1XFY - chains A and O; structure by X-ray diffraction, 3.30 A resolution.

Chain A:
Name: Calmodulin-sensitive adenylate cyclase
Source organism: Bacillus anthracis
Notes: EC 4.6.1.1
Reference sequence: P40136 (CYAA_BACAN); residue numbers follow UniProt; this construct covers 33-800
Amino-acid sequence (777 residues; each row starts with the number of its first residue):
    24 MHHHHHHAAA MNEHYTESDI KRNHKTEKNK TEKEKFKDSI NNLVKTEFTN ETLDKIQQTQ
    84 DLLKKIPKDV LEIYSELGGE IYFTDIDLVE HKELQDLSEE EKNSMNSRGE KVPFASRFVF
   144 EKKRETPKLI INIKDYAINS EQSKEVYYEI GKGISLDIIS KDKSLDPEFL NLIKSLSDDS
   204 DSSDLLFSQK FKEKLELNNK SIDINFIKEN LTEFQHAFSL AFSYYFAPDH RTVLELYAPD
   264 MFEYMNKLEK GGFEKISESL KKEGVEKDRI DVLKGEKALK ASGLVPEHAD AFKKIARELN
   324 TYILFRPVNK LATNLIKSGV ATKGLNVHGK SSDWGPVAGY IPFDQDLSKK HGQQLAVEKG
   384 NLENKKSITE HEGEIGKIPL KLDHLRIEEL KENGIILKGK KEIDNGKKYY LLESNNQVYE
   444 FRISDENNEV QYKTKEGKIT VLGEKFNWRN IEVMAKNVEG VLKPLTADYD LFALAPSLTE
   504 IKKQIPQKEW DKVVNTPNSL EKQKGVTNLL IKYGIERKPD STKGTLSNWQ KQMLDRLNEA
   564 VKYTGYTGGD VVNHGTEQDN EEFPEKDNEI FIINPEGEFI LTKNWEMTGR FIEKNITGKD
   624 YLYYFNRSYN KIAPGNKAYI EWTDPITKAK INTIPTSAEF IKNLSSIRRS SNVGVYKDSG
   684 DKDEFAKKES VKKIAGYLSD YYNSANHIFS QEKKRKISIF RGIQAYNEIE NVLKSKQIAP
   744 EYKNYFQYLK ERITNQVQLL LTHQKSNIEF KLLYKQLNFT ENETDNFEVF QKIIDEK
Unresolved in the structure: 24-63, 799-800
Differences from the reference sequence: initiating methionine (24); expression tag (25-30); cloning artifact (31-32)
Metal / ion sites: Mg2+: Asp491, Asp493, His577
UniProt features mapped onto this chain:
  - active site: His351 (Proton acceptor)
  - binding site (Mg(2+)): Asp491, Asp493, His577
  - binding site (3',5'-cyclic AMP): Thr548, His577 to Thr579
  - mutagenesis: Val169 (V169A: No effect), Tyr170 (Y170A: Loss of cytotoxicity due to inability to bind PA), Tyr171 (Y171A: Loss of cytotoxicity due to inability to bind PA), Glu172 (E172A: No effect), Ile173 (I173A: Loss of cytotoxicity due to inability to bind PA), Gly174 (G174A: No effect), Lys175 (K175A: Loss of cytotoxicity due to inability to bind PA), Arg329 (R329M: Great decrease in activity), Lys346 (K346M/R: Loss of activity; K346Q: Loss of activity due to inability to bind the substrate), Lys353 (K353M/R/A: Loss of activity), Glu436 (E436Q: Decreases activity), Glu443 (E443Q: Decreases activity), 12 further mutagenesis entries in UniProt
From the paper describing this entry:
  - catalytic residues: Asp491, His577 (by similarity / conservation)
  - catalytic residues: Asn583 (proposed by the authors, not directly observed)
  - mutagenesis - H351A (200-fold), H351R (200-fold): decreased catalytic activity
  - mutagenesis - H351K: unchanged catalytic activity

Chain O:
Name: Calmodulin 2
Source organism: Homo sapiens
Reference sequence: P62158 (CALM_HUMAN); residues 0-148 here correspond to UniProt positions 1-149 (UniProt number = residue number + 1)
Amino-acid sequence (149 residues; numbered 0 to 148; the number before each row is that of its first residue; numbering starts at 0):
     0 MADQLTEEQI AEFKEAFSLF DKDGDGTITT KELGTVMRSL GQNPTEAELQ DMINEVDADG
    60 NGTIDFPEFL TMMARKMKDT DSEEEIREAF RVFDKDGNGY ISAAELRHVM TNLGEKLTDE
   120 EVDQMIREAD IDGDGQVNYE EFVQMMTAK
Unresolved in the structure: 0-2
Metal / ion sites: Ca2+ site 1: Asp93, Asp95, Asn97, Tyr99, Glu104; Ca2+ site 2: Asp129, Asp131, Asp133, Gln135, Glu140

How chain A and chain O interact:
Contacting residue pairs (94):
  Leu501(A) - Val108(O)  hydrophobic
  Leu501(A) - Leu112(O)  hydrophobic
  Thr502(A) - Asn111(O)
  Lys505(A) - Leu112(O)
  Lys505(A) - Gly113(O)
  Trp513(A) - Leu112(O)  hydrogen bond (side chain-backbone)
  Trp513(A) - Gly113(O)
  Trp513(A) - Glu114(O)
  Val517(A) - Glu114(O)
  Ser522(A) - Met124(O)
  Leu523(A) - Glu127(O)
  Leu523(A) - Met144(O)  hydrophobic
  Lys525(A) - Glu114(O)  salt bridge
  Lys525(A) - Leu116(O)
  Lys525(A) - Met124(O)
  Gln526(A) - Leu105(O)
  Gln526(A) - Met124(O)
  Lys527(A) - Met144(O)
  Lys527(A) - Met145(O)
  Val529(A) - Met109(O)  hydrophobic
  Thr530(A) - Ala88(O)
  Thr530(A) - Phe92(O)
  Thr530(A) - Met145(O)
  Leu533(A) - Leu112(O)  hydrophobic
  Ile534(A) - Glu84(O)
  Ile534(A) - Ile85(O)
  Ile534(A) - Ala88(O)  hydrophobic
  Ile538(A) - Glu84(O)
  Ile538(A) - Glu87(O)
  Ile538(A) - Ala88(O)  hydrophobic
  Glu539(A) - Glu84(O)
  Arg540(A) - Glu87(O)  salt bridge
  Gly621(A) - Lys94(O)  hydrogen bond (backbone-side chain)
  Lys622(A) - Lys94(O)
  Asp623(A) - Lys94(O)  salt bridge
  Asp623(A) - His107(O)  salt bridge
  Asp623(A) - Asn111(O)
  Leu625(A) - Val91(O)  hydrophobic
  Phe628(A) - Arg90(O)
  Arg630(A) - Glu83(O)  salt bridge
  Arg630(A) - Glu87(O)  salt bridge
  Asp647(A) - Arg90(O)  salt bridge
  Pro648(A) - Arg90(O)
  Pro648(A) - Asp93(O)
  Pro648(A) - Gly96(O)
  Pro648(A) - Gly98(O)
  Ile649(A) - Arg86(O)
  Ile649(A) - Phe89(O)  hydrophobic
  Ile649(A) - Tyr138(O)  hydrophobic
  Lys651(A) - Gly96(O)  hydrogen bond (side chain-backbone)
  Ala652(A) - Asn97(O)
  Thr656(A) - Tyr99(O)
  Thr656(A) - Glu139(O)
  Ser660(A) - Ser38(O)  hydrogen bond (side chain-backbone)
  Ala661(A) - Ser38(O)  hydrogen bond (backbone-backbone)
  Ala661(A) - Leu39(O)
  Ile664(A) - Glu14(O)
  Lys665(A) - Glu11(O)
  Leu667(A) - Glu14(O)
  Ser668(A) - Ala10(O)  hydrogen bond (side chain-backbone)
  Ser668(A) - Glu11(O)  hydrogen bond (side chain-backbone)
  Ser668(A) - Glu14(O)  hydrogen bond (backbone-side chain)
  Arg671(A) - Glu14(O)  salt bridge
  Val678(A) - Glu14(O)
  Tyr679(A) - Ser17(O)  hydrogen bond
  Tyr679(A) - Leu18(O)
  Lys691(A) - Ser17(O)  hydrogen bond (side chain-backbone)
  Lys691(A) - Leu18(O)
  Lys691(A) - Asp20(O)  hydrogen bond (side chain-backbone)
  Glu692(A) - Lys21(O)  salt bridge
  Val694(A) - Leu18(O)  hydrophobic
  Lys695(A) - Leu18(O)
  Lys695(A) - Phe19(O)
  Ala698(A) - Ser38(O)  hydrogen bond (backbone-side chain)
  Tyr704(A) - Ile130(O)
  Tyr704(A) - Asp131(O)  hydrogen bond
  Tyr705(A) - Ile130(O)  hydrophobic
  Tyr705(A) - Glu139(O)
  Asn706(A) - Ile130(O)
  Asn709(A) - Ile130(O)
  Gln714(A) - Arg126(O)
  Gln714(A) - Asp129(O)
  Gln714(A) - Gly132(O)  hydrogen bond (side chain-backbone)
  Gln714(A) - Gly134(O)
  Lys717(A) - Asp129(O)
  Lys717(A) - Ile130(O)
  Lys717(A) - Asp131(O)
  Lys717(A) - Gly132(O)
  Arg718(A) - Asp131(O)  hydrogen bond (backbone-backbone)
  Arg718(A) - Gly132(O)
  Ser721(A) - Ile130(O)
  Ser721(A) - Asp131(O)
  Leu763(A) - Asp131(O)
  His766(A) - Asp133(O)  hydrogen bond (side chain-backbone)
Other interface residues (no listed pair), chain A (64 interface residues in all): Thr620, Tyr626, Tyr627, Asn655, Thr659, Glu662, Arg672, Ser707, His710, Gln759, Leu762
Other interface residues (no listed pair), chain O (58 interface residues in all): Lys13, Gly40, Glu120, Gln123, Ala128, Asn137, Phe141, Gln143, Ala147, Lys148

In short:
Chain A and chain O form an interface of 64 and 58 residues respectively, with 16 hydrogen bonds and 9 salt
bridges. Among the polar pairs are Lys525(A)-Glu114(O), Arg540(A)-Glu87(O) and Asp623(A)-Lys94(O). The paper
reports catalytic residues Asp491(A), His577(A) and Asn583(A); H351A and H351R of chain A reduce catalytic
activity.
Chain A is Calmodulin-sensitive adenylate cyclase (Bacillus anthracis) and chain O is Calmodulin 2 (Homo
sapiens); the structure, Crystal structure of anthrax edema factor (EF) in complex with calmodulin, was
determined by X-ray diffraction together with 1XFU, 1XFV, 1XFW, 1XFX, 1XFZ and 1Y0V from the same study.
